PDB entry 9GTP | electron microscopy, 3.50 A resolution | chains 2e and 1e of the 60 polymer chains in the assembly

Chain 2e (and 1e):
Protein: Phage tail sheath family protein
Source organism: Streptomyces coelicolor A3(2)
Notes: chain 1e of this document is another copy of the same molecule, construct and numbering; everything in this record applies to it too
UniProt: Q9L0N8 (Q9L0N8_STRCO); residues 10-543 here correspond to UniProt positions 1-534 (UniProt number = residue number - 9)
Chain sequence (534 residues; each row starts with the number of its first residue):
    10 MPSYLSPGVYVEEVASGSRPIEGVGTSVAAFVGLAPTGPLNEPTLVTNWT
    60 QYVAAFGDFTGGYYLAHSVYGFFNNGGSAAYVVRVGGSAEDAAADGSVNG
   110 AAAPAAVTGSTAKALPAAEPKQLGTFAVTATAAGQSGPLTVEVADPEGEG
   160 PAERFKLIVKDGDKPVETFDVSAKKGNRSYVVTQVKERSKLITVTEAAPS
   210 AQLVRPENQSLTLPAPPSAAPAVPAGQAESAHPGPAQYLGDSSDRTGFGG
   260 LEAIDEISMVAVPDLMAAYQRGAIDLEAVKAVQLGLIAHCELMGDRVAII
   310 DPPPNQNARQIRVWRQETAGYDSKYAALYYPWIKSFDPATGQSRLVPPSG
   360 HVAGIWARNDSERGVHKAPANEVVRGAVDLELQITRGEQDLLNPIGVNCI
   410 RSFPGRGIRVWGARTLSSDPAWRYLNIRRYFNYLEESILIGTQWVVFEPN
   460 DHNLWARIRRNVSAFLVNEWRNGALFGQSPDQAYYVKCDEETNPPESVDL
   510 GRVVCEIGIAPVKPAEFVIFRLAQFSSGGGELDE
Not modelled in the structure: 10-33, 99-235, 523-543 (chain 1e: 10-34, 99-235, 523-543)

How chain 2e and chain 1e interact:
Pairs across the interface (25; chain 2e residue first):
  Arg318(2e) with Asp250(1e), hydrogen bond (side chain-backbone)
  Asn368(2e) with Phe456(1e)
  Arg372(2e) with Phe456(1e)
  His375(2e) with Pro458(1e)
  Lys376(2e) with Pro458(1e)
  Ala379(2e) with Val455(1e), hydrophobic
  Asn380(2e) with Gln452(1e); Val454(1e); Val455(1e); Phe456(1e)
  Gln392(2e) with Asp253(1e)
  Thr394(2e) with Glu261(1e)
  Arg415(2e) with Gln452(1e), hydrogen bond
  Trp420(2e) with Val454(1e), hydrophobic
  Gly421(2e) with Val455(1e)
  Arg432(2e) with Asp508(1e), salt bridge
  Tyr433(2e) with Asp508(1e)
  Pro520(2e) with Asn459(1e)
  Val521(2e) with Asn459(1e); Val507(1e)
  Lys522(2e) with Val455(1e), hydrogen bond (backbone-backbone); Phe456(1e); Asn459(1e); Asp508(1e), hydrogen bond (side chain-backbone); Gly510(1e), hydrogen bond (side chain-backbone)
Interface residues without a listed pair, chain 2e (21 interface residues in all): Ala377, Gly396, Phe412, Ala422
Interface residues without a listed pair, chain 1e (15 interface residues in all): Ser251, Glu457, Arg511

Summary:
21 residues of chain 2e face 15 of chain 1e across their interface, with 5 hydrogen bonds and 1 salt bridge.
Polar contacts include Arg432(2e)-Asp508(1e), Arg318(2e)-Asp250(1e) and Arg415(2e)-Gln452(1e).
Both chains are Phage tail sheath family protein (Streptomyces coelicolor A3(2)). Entry 9GTP (Cryo-EM
structure of a contractile injection system in Streptomyces coelicolor, the baseplate complex in extended
state ...) was determined by electron microscopy (same publication as 9GTR and 9GTS).
